1L1T - chains C and A of the 3 polymer chains in the assembly; structure by X-ray diffraction, 1.80 A resolution.

[Chain C]
Molecule: 16-nt DNA strand
Sequence (16 nucleotides; each row starts with the number of its first residue):
    10 TGCGTCCAXG TCTACC
Disordered / not traced: 10-12, 25
Modified residues: HPD (1-hydroxy-pentane-3,4-diol-5-phosphate) at position 18

[Chain A]
Molecule: MutM
From: Geobacillus stearothermophilus
Amino-acid sequence (274 residues; row label = number of the first residue in the row):
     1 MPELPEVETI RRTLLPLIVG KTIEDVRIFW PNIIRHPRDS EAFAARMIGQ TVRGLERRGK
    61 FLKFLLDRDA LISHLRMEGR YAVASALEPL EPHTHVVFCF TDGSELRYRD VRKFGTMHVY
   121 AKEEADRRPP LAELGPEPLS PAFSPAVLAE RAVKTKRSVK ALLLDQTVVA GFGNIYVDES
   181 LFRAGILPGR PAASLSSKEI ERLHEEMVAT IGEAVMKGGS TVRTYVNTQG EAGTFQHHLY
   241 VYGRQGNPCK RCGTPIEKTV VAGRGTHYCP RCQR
Disordered / not traced: 1, 221-234
Ion coordination: Zn2+: Cys249, Cys252, Cys269, Cys272

[How chain C and chain A interact]
Pairs across the interface - 25 pairs, chain C then chain A:
  DC16(C) - Lys258(A)  phosphate contact
  DA17(C) - Met77(A)  sugar contact
  DA17(C) - Arg112(A)  base contact
  DA17(C) - Tyr242(A)  phosphate contact
  DA17(C) - Lys258(A)  salt bridge to the phosphate
  HPD_18(C) - Pro2(A)  sugar contact
  HPD_18(C) - Glu3(A)  sugar contact
  HPD_18(C) - Met77(A)  base contact
  HPD_18(C) - Asn174(A)  base contact
  HPD_18(C) - Ile175(A)  sugar contact
  HPD_18(C) - Tyr242(A)  base contact
  HPD_18(C) - Arg264(A)  hydrogen bond to the phosphate
  DG19(C) - Glu3(A)  phosphate contact
  DG19(C) - Lys60(A)  salt bridge to the phosphate
  DG19(C) - His74(A)  hydrogen bond to the phosphate
  DG19(C) - Arg76(A)  hydrogen bond to the base
  DG19(C) - Met77(A)  base contact
  DG19(C) - Phe114(A)  base contact
  DG19(C) - Gly173(A)  phosphate contact
  DG19(C) - Asn174(A)  hydrogen bond to the phosphate
  DG19(C) - Arg264(A)  salt bridge to the phosphate
  DT20(C) - Lys60(A)  salt bridge to the phosphate
  DT20(C) - His74(A)  salt bridge to the phosphate
  DT20(C) - Arg76(A)  sugar contact
  DT20(C) - Gln166(A)  phosphate contact
Interface residues without a listed pair, chain A (16 interface residues in all): Gly265

[Summary]
Chain C and chain A form an interface of 5 and 16 residues respectively, with 4 hydrogen bonds and 5 salt
bridges. Polar contacts include DG19(C)-Arg76(A), HPD_18(C)-Arg264(A) and DG19(C)-His74(A). The Zn2+ site is
built by Cys249(A), Cys252(A), Cys269(A) and Cys272(A).
Here chain C is a 16-nt DNA strand and chain A is MutM (Geobacillus stearothermophilus). Entry 1L1T (MutM
(Fpg) Bound to Abasic-Site Containing DNA) was determined by X-ray diffraction (same publication as 1L1Z,
1L2B, 1L2C and 1L2D).
